PDB entry 7ZF6 | X-ray diffraction, 2.21 A resolution | chains H and L

== Chain H ==
Molecule: Omi-12 heavy chain
Source organism: Homo sapiens
Chain sequence (228 residues; numbered 1 to 228; the number before each row is that of its first residue):
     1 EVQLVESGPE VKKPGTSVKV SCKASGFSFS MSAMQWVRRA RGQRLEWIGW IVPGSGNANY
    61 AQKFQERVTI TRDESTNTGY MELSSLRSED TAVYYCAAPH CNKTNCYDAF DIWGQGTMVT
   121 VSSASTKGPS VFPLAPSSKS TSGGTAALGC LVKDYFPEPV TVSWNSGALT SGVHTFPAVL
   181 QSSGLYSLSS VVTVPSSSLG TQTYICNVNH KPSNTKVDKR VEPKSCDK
Disordered / not traced: 225-228
Cystine bridges: Cys22-Cys96, Cys101-Cys106, Cys150-Cys206
Covalent attachments: N-acetylglucosamine (NAG) linked to Asn102

== Chain L ==
Molecule: Omi-12 light chain
Source organism: Homo sapiens
Chain sequence (215 residues; each row starts with the number of its first residue):
     1 AIRMTQSPGT LSLSPGERAT LSCRASQSVR SSYLAWYQQK PGQAPRLLIY GASTRATGIP
    61 DRFSGSGSGT DFILTINRLE PEDLAVYYCQ QFGSSPWTFG QGTKVDIKRT VAAPSVFIFP
   121 PSDEQLKSGT ASVVCLLNNF YPREAKVQWK VDNALQSGNS QESVTEQDSK DSTYSLSSTL
   181 TLSKADYEKH KVYACEVTHQ GLSSPVTKSF NRGEC
Disordered / not traced: 213-215
Cystine bridges: Cys23-Cys89, Cys135-Cys195

== Interface between chain H and chain L ==
Residue-residue contacts (77):
  Gln35(H) - Tyr37(L)
  Gln35(H) - Gln90(L)  hydrogen bond
  Gln35(H) - Trp97(L)
  Val37(H) - Phe99(L)  hydrophobic
  Arg39(H) - Gln39(L)  hydrogen bond
  Arg39(H) - Tyr88(L)  hydrogen bond
  Gln43(H) - Tyr88(L)  hydrogen bond (backbone-side chain)
  Arg44(H) - Phe99(L)  hydrogen bond (side chain-backbone)
  Arg44(H) - Gly100(L)
  Arg44(H) - Gln101(L)
  Leu45(H) - Tyr88(L)  hydrophobic
  Leu45(H) - Phe99(L)
  Trp47(H) - Gln90(L)
  Trp47(H) - Ser95(L)
  Trp47(H) - Pro96(L)  hydrophobic
  Trp47(H) - Trp97(L)
  Trp47(H) - Phe99(L)
  Trp50(H) - Trp97(L)  hydrophobic
  Asn59(H) - Ser95(L)  hydrogen bond
  Tyr95(H) - Gln39(L)  hydrogen bond
  Tyr95(H) - Ala44(L)  hydrophobic
  Tyr95(H) - Pro45(L)
  Tyr107(H) - Tyr50(L)
  Tyr107(H) - Ala56(L)
  Tyr107(H) - Thr57(L)  hydrogen bond (side chain-backbone)
  Asp108(H) - Tyr50(L)
  Asp108(H) - Phe92(L)
  Ala109(H) - Leu47(L)  hydrophobic
  Ala109(H) - Tyr50(L)  hydrophobic
  Phe110(H) - Tyr37(L)
  Phe110(H) - Leu47(L)
  Phe110(H) - Trp97(L)  hydrophobic
  Asp111(H) - Leu47(L)
  Trp113(H) - Tyr37(L)  hydrophobic
  Trp113(H) - Pro45(L)
  Gly114(H) - Ala44(L)
  Val131(H) - Glu124(L)
  Phe132(H) - Ser122(L)
  Phe132(H) - Glu124(L)
  Phe132(H) - Gln125(L)
  Pro133(H) - Ser122(L)
  Leu134(H) - Phe119(L)
  Leu134(H) - Val134(L)  hydrophobic
  Ala135(H) - Phe119(L)
  Lys139(H) - Phe117(L)
  Lys139(H) - Ile118(L)  hydrogen bond (backbone-backbone)
  Lys139(H) - Ser209(L)
  Ser140(H) - Phe117(L)
  Ser140(H) - Phe119(L)
  Thr141(H) - Phe117(L)
  Ser142(H) - Phe117(L)
  Ala147(H) - Phe117(L)  hydrophobic
  Ala147(H) - Phe119(L)
  Leu151(H) - Ser132(L)
  Lys153(H) - Gln125(L)
  Lys153(H) - Ser132(L)
  His174(H) - Asn138(L)
  His174(H) - Asn139(L)  hydrogen bond
  His174(H) - Asp168(L)
  His174(H) - Ser175(L)
  Phe176(H) - Leu136(L)  hydrophobic
  Phe176(H) - Ser163(L)
  Phe176(H) - Thr165(L)
  Phe176(H) - Ser175(L)
  Phe176(H) - Leu176(L)
  Phe176(H) - Ser177(L)
  Pro177(H) - Ser163(L)  hydrogen bond (backbone-side chain)
  Pro177(H) - Val164(L)
  Val179(H) - Gln161(L)
  Val179(H) - Glu162(L)
  Val179(H) - Ser163(L)
  Leu180(H) - Gln161(L)  hydrogen bond (backbone-side chain)
  Gln181(H) - Gln161(L)
  Ser189(H) - Ser177(L)  hydrogen bond
  Val191(H) - Leu136(L)  hydrophobic
  Thr193(H) - Asn138(L)
  Lys219(H) - Glu124(L)  salt bridge
Also at the interface, not in a pair above, chain H (46 interface residues in all): Glu46, Tyr60, Ala61, Gln115, Pro136, Leu148, Thr175
Also at the interface, not in a pair above, chain L (42 interface residues in all): Gln43, Arg55, Ser115, Phe210

== Summary ==
46 residues of chain H face 42 of chain L across their interface, with 13 hydrogen bonds and 1 salt bridge.
Polar pairs include Lys219(H)-Glu124(L), Gln35(H)-Gln90(L) and Arg39(H)-Gln39(L). Covalently linked
N-acetylglucosamine: at Asn102(H).
Here chain H is Omi-12 heavy chain and chain L is Omi-12 light chain, both from Homo sapiens. Entry 7ZF6
(Omi-12 Fab) was determined by X-ray diffraction, deposited together with 7ZF7, 7ZFD, 7ZFF, 7ZR7, 7ZR8 and
7ZRC.
